Entry 6B6H (electron microscopy, 3.90 A resolution); this record covers chains H and 2 of the 12 polymer chains in the assembly.

Chain H:
Protein: cAMP-activated global transcriptional regulator CRP
From: Escherichia coli O157:H7
Reference sequence: P0ACK0 (CRP_ECO57); residues 0-209 here correspond to UniProt positions 1-210 (UniProt number = residue number + 1)
Chain sequence (210 residues; numbered 0 to 209; the number before each row is that of its first residue; numbering starts at 0):
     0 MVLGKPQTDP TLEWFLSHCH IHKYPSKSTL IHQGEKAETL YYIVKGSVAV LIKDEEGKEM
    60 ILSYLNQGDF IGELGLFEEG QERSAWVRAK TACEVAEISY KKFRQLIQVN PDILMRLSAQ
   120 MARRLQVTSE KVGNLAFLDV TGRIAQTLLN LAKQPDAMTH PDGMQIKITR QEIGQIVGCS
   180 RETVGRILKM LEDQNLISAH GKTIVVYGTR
Disordered / not traced: 0-8
Small-molecule neighbours: adenosine-3',5'-cyclic-monophosphate (CMP): Ile30, Ala36, Val49, Leu61, Ile70, Gly71, Glu72, Leu73, Gly74, Glu81, Arg82, Ser83, Ala84, Val86, Arg123, Thr127, Lys130

Chain 2:
Molecule: Synthetic template strand DNA
Sequence (88 nucleotides; numbered 1 to 88; the number before each row is that of its first residue):
     1 CGCCGCGTCA GACTCGTAGG ATTATAGCAT ACGTGAGGTG GGATGTCAAG GCCTTTTTTG
    61 CCTAAAATGT GATCTAGATC ACATTTTA

Interface between chain H and chain 2:
Pairs across the interface (11; chain H residue first):
  Thr168(H) with DA67(2), phosphate contact; DT68(2), phosphate contact
  Arg169(H) with DT68(2), hydrogen bond to the phosphate; DG69(2), salt bridge to the phosphate
  Gln170(H) with DA67(2), hydrogen bond to the phosphate; DT68(2), hydrogen bond to the phosphate
  Arg180(H) with DT68(2), base contact; DG69(2), base contact
  Glu181(H) with DG69(2), base contact
  Arg185(H) with DG71(2), salt bridge to the phosphate
  Lys188(H) with DG69(2), salt bridge to the phosphate
Interface residues without a listed pair, chain H (8 interface residues in all): Gly184
Interface residues without a listed pair, chain 2 (5 interface residues in all): DT70

In short:
The interface between chain H and chain 2 involves 8 residues on one side and 5 on the other; the contacts
include 3 hydrogen bonds and 3 salt bridges. Among the polar pairs are Arg169(H)-DT68(2), Gln170(H)-DA67(2)
and Gln170(H)-DT68(2). Chain H binds adenosine-3',5'-cyclic-monophosphate.
Here chain H is cAMP-activated global transcriptional regulator CRP (Escherichia coli O157:H7) and chain 2 is
Synthetic template strand DNA. Entry 6B6H (The cryo-EM structure of a bacterial class I transcription
activation complex) was determined by electron microscopy.
